Entry 4IHV (X-ray diffraction, 2.72 A resolution); this record covers chains B and C of the 4 polymer chains in the assembly.

[Chain B]
Molecule: DNA-binding protein fis
From: Escherichia coli
Reference sequence: C9QXL3 (C9QXL3_ECOD1); numbering as in UniProt (aligned over 1-98)
Chain sequence (98 residues; numbered 1 to 98; the number before each row is that of its first residue):
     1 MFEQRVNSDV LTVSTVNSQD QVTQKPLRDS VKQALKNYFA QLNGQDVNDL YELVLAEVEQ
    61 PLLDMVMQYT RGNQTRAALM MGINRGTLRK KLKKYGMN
What the authors report for this chain:
  - binding site for 27-bp DNA Strand A (chain C): Arg-85, Thr-87, Lys-90
  - mutagenesis - K90A: unchanged binding to F1
  - mutagenesis - K90A (10-fold): decreased binding to F27
  - mutagenesis - K90A: abolished binding to 27-bp DNA Strand A (chain C)
  - mutagenesis - K90A (9-fold): decreased binding to F30
  - mutagenesis - K90A: abolished binding to non-specific DNA

[Chain C]
Molecule: 27-bp DNA Strand A
Sequence (27 nucleotides; row label = number of the first residue in the row):
     1 AAATTTGTTT GAGCGTTGAG CAAATTT

[Chain B / chain C interface]
Contacting residue pairs - 13 pairs, chain B then chain C:
  Gly-72(B) / DT6(C)  phosphate contact
  Asn-73(B) / DT5(C)  hydrogen bond to the phosphate
  Asn-73(B) / DT6(C)  phosphate contact
  Gln-74(B) / DT6(C)  hydrogen bond to the phosphate
  Gln-74(B) / DG7(C)  phosphate contact
  Thr-75(B) / DT5(C)  sugar contact
  Thr-75(B) / DT6(C)  hydrogen bond to the phosphate
  Arg-85(B) / DT6(C)  base contact
  Arg-85(B) / DG7(C)  hydrogen bond to the base
  Arg-85(B) / DT8(C)  hydrogen bond to the base
  Arg-89(B) / DT6(C)  sugar contact
  Arg-89(B) / DG7(C)  salt bridge to the phosphate
  Arg-89(B) / DT8(C)  base contact

[Summary]
The interface between chain B and chain C involves 6 residues on one side and 4 on the other; the contacts
include 5 hydrogen bonds and 1 salt bridge. Among the polar pairs are Arg-85(B)/DG7(C), Arg-85(B)/DT8(C) and
Asn-73(B)/DT5(C). The paper reports a binding site for 27-bp DNA Strand A (chain C) at Arg-85(B), Thr-87(B)
and Lys-90(B); K90A of chain B reduces binding to F27.
Chain B is DNA-binding protein fis (Escherichia coli) and chain C is 27-bp DNA Strand A; the structure,
Crystal structure of Fis bound to 27 bp sequence DNA F28 (AAATTTGTTTGAGCGTTGAGCAAATTT), was determined by
X-ray diffraction, deposited together with 4IHW, 4IHX and 4IHY.
